PDB entry 2FOV | X-ray diffraction, 1.15 A resolution | chain A

== Chain A ==
Name: Carbonic Anhydrase II
From: Homo sapiens
Notes: EC 4.2.1.1
UniProt: P00918 (CAH2_HUMAN); residues 2-260 here correspond to UniProt positions 1-259 (UniProt number = residue number - 1)
Sequence (260 residues; each row starts with the number of its first residue; note: 1 number in that range is skipped by the numbering (no residue carries it; nothing is unmodelled there)):
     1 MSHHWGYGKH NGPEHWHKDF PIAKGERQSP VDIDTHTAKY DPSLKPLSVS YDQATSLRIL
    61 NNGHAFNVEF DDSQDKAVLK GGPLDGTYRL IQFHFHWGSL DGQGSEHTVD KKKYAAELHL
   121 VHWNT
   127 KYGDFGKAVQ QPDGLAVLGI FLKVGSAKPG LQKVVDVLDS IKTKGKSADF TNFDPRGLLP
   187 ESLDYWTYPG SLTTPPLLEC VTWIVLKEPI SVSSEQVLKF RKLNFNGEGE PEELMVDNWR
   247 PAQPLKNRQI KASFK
Not modelled in the structure: 1
Construct notes: initiating methionine (1); modified residue (206)
Modified positions: C206 (s-(methylmercury)-l-cysteine; CMH)
Swiss-Prot annotation at these positions:
  - binding site (substrate): T199, T200
  - modified residue (Phosphoserine): S166, S173
Bound ions: Cu ion site 1 near H3 (its only coordinating residue here); Cu ion site 2 near H64 (its only coordinating residue here); Zn2+: H94, H96, H119 (together with B30)
Ligand contacts:
  - B30 ({2,2'-[(2-{[4-(aminosulfonyl)benzoyl]amino}ethyl)imino]diacetato(2-)-kappao}copper), molecule 1: H3, H4, W5, H10, N11, H15, W16, K18, D19, F20
  - B30, molecule 2: W5, N62, H64, N67, Q92, H94, H96, E106, H119, V121, F131, V143, S197, L198, T199, T200, P201, P202, W209
  - acetonitrile (CCN): G151, S152, S217
From the paper describing this entry:
  - binding site for B30: S2, H4, H15, D19, H64, T199
  - B30 coordination: H4, H64
  - conformationally variable residues (loop rearrangement, order/disorder transition): M1 to H3
  - Cu ion coordination: S2, H3
  - catalytic residues: H64 (citing earlier work)

== In short ==
Ligands of chain A: compound B30 and acetonitrile. H94, H96 and H119 form the Zn2+ site. UniProt lists
substrate-binding residues T199 and T200. From the paper: the catalytic residue H64; a binding site for B30 at
S2, H4 and H15 among others.
Chain A is Carbonic Anhydrase II (Homo sapiens); the structure, Human Carbonic Anhydrase II complexed with
two-prong inhibitors, was determined by X-ray diffraction (same publication as 2FOS, 2FOU, 2FOY and 2FOQ).
